PDB entry 9UD9 | electron microscopy, 3.11 A resolution | chains E and F of the 6 polymer chains in the assembly

# Chain E
Name: Na(+)-translocating NADH-quinone reductase subunit E
From: Vibrio cholerae O395
Notes: EC 7.2.1.1
UniProt: A5F5Y5 (NQRE_VIBC3); residue numbers follow UniProt; this construct covers 1-198
Chain sequence (198 residues; each row starts with the number of its first residue):
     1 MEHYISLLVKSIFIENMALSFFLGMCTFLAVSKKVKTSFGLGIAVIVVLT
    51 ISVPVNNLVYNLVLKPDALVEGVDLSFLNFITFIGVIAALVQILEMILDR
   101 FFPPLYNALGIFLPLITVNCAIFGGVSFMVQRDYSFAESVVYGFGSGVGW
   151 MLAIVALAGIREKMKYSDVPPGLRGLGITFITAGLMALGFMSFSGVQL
Bound ions: 2Fe-2S cluster Fe: Cys-26, Cys-120 (shared with 2 residues of chain D)
Ligand contacts: 2Fe-2S cluster (FES): Gly-24, Cys-26, Asn-119, Cys-120

# Chain F
Name: Na(+)-translocating NADH-quinone reductase subunit F
From: Vibrio cholerae O395
Notes: EC 7.2.1.1
UniProt: A5F5Y4 (NQRF_VIBC3); residues 1-408 here = UniProt positions 1-408
Chain sequence (414 residues; each row starts with the number of its first residue):
     1 MSTIIFGVVMFTLIILALVLVILFAKSKLVPTGDITISINGDPEKAIVTQ
    51 PGGKLLTALAGAGVFVSSACGGGGSCGQCRVKIKSGGGDILPTELDHISK
   101 GEAREGERLACQVAVKADMDLELPEEIFGVKKWECTVISNDNKATFIKEL
   151 KLAIPDGESVPFRAGGYIQIEAPAHHVKYADFDVPEKYRGDWDKFNLFRY
   201 ESKVDEPIIRAYSMANYPEEFGIIMLNVRIATPPPNNPNVPPGQMSSYIW
   251 SLKAGDKCTISGPFGEFFAKDTDAEMVFIGGGAGMAPMRSHIFDQLKRLK
   301 SKRKMSYWYGARSKREMFYVEDFDGLAAENDNFVWHCALSDPQPEDNWTG
   351 YTGFIHNVLYENYLKDHEAPEDCEYYMCGPPMMNAAVINMLKNLGVEEEN
   401 ILLDDFGGHHHHHH
Disordered / not traced: 409-414
Differences from the reference sequence: expression tag (409-414)
Bound ions: 2Fe-2S cluster Fe: Ala-69, Cys-79
Ligand contacts:
  - FAD (flavin-adenine dinucleotide): Tyr-167, Arg-210, Ala-211, Tyr-212, Ser-213, Asn-227, Val-228, Arg-229, Ala-231, Val-240, Pro-241, Pro-242, Gly-243, Gln-244, Met-245, Ser-246, Ala-283, Ala-286, Phe-406
  - 2Fe-2S cluster (FES): Ser-67, Ser-68, Ala-69, Cys-70, Gly-72, Gly-73, Gly-74, Ser-75, Cys-76, Gly-77, Gln-78, Cys-79, Gln-112
Curated features (UniProtKB/Swiss-Prot):
  - binding site ([2Fe-2S] cluster): Cys-70, Cys-76, Cys-79, Cys-111
  - mutagenesis: Cys-70 (C70A: Loss of the 2Fe-2S center, but does not affect flavin content. Exhibits very low NADH:quinone oxidoreductase activity), Cys-76 (C76A: Loss of the 2Fe-2S center, but does not affect flavin content. Exhibits very low NADH:quinone oxidoreductase activity), Cys-79 (C79A: Loss of the 2Fe-2S center, but does not affect flavin content. Exhibits very low NADH:quinone oxidoreductase activity), Cys-111 (C111A: Loss of the 2Fe-2S center, but does not affect flavin content. Exhibits very low NADH:quinone oxidoreductase activity), Arg-210 (R210L: Decreases flavin content, but does not affect the 2Fe-2S center. Exhibits very low NADH:quinone oxidoreductase activity), Tyr-212 (Y212L: Decreases flavin content, but does not affect the 2Fe-2S center. Exhibits very low NADH:quinone oxidoreductase activity), Ser-246 (S246A: Decreases flavin content, but does not affect the 2Fe-2S center. Exhibits very low NADH:quinone oxidoreductase activity)

# How chain E and chain F interact
Residue-residue contacts (19):
  Lys-34(E) / Asp-96(F)
  Val-73(E) / Phe-6(F)  hydrophobic
  Leu-75(E) / Phe-6(F)  hydrophobic
  Phe-77(E) / Phe-6(F)  hydrophobic
  Leu-78(E) / Phe-6(F)
  Leu-78(E) / Val-9(F)  hydrophobic
  Leu-78(E) / Met-10(F)
  Thr-82(E) / Leu-13(F)
  Ile-93(E) / Val-21(F)  hydrophobic
  Ile-93(E) / Phe-24(F)  hydrophobic
  Ile-93(E) / Ala-25(F)  hydrophobic
  Leu-94(E) / Leu-20(F)  hydrophobic
  Leu-94(E) / Ala-25(F)  hydrophobic
  Arg-100(E) / Leu-29(F)
  Arg-100(E) / Lys-116(F)
  Phe-101(E) / Leu-29(F)  hydrophobic
  Ile-111(E) / Leu-91(F)  hydrophobic
  Ile-111(E) / Pro-92(F)
  Leu-115(E) / Gly-73(F)
Interface residues without a listed pair, chain E (15 interface residues in all): Thr-37, Ile-81, Tyr-106
Interface residues without a listed pair, chain F (17 interface residues in all): Ile-14, Val-30, Thr-93

# Overview
15 residues of chain E face 17 of chain F across their interface. Chain E binds 2Fe-2S cluster. Chain F binds
2Fe-2S cluster and flavin-adenine dinucleotide. UniProt lists 4 [2Fe-2S] cluster-binding residues and 7
mutagenesis sites on chain F.
Chain E is Na(+)-translocating NADH-quinone reductase subunit E and chain F is Na(+)-translocating
NADH-quinone reductase subunit F, both from Vibrio cholerae O395; the structure, Cryo-EM structure of
Na+-translocating NADH-ubiquinone oxidoreductase from Vibrio cholerae reduced by NADH, in the absence of ...,
was determined by electron microscopy, deposited together with 9U5G, 9UD3, 9UD4, 9UD5, 9UD6, 9UD8 and 4
further entries.
